Entry 6PQX (electron microscopy, 4.60 A resolution (low resolution: residue-level contacts below are approximate; hydrogen-bond / salt-bridge calls are withheld)); this record covers chains A and E of the 8 polymer chains in the assembly.

== Chain A (and E) ==
Molecule: DNA-mediated transposase
Source organism: Helicoverpa zea
Notes: chain E of this document is another copy of the same molecule, construct and numbering; everything in this record applies to it too
Reference sequence: B0F0C5 (B0F0C5_HELZE); residues 17-507 here = UniProt positions 17-507
Sequence (497 residues; numbered 17 to 513; the number before each row is that of its first residue):
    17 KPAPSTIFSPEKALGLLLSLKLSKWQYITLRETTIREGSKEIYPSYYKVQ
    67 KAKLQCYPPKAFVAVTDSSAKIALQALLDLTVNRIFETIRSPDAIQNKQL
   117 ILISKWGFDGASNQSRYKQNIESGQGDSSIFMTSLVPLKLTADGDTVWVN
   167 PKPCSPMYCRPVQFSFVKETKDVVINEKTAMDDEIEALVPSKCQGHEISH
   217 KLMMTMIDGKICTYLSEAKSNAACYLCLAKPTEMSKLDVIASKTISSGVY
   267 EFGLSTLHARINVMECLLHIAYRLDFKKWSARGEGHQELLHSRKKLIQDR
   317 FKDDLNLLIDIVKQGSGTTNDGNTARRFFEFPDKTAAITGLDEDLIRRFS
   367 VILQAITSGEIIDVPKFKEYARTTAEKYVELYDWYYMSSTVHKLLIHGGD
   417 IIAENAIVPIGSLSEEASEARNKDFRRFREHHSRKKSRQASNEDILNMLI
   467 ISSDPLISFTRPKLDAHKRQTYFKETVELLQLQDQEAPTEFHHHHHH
Not modelled in the structure: 17-20, 501-513
Construct notes: expression tag (508-513)
Ion coordination: Ca2+ site 1: Asp125, Gly126, Glu435 (shared with 2 residues of chain D); Ca2+ site 2: Asp224 (shared with 1 residue of chain B; 1 residue of chain D)
Reported in the primary citation:
  - conformationally variable residues: Glu435
  - catalytic residues: Asp125, Asp224, Glu435 (citing earlier work)

== Chain A / chain E interface ==
Contacting residue pairs - 37 pairs, chain A then chain E:
  Ile23(A) - Glu53(E)
  Phe24(A) - Thr50(E)
  Phe24(A) - Glu53(E)
  Leu36(A) - Leu38(E)
  Leu36(A) - Gln42(E)
  Leu38(A) - Leu36(E)
  Leu38(A) - Leu38(E)
  Trp41(A) - Leu480(E)
  Gln42(A) - Leu36(E)
  Thr45(A) - Pro478(E)
  Thr50(A) - Phe24(E)
  Thr50(A) - Tyr59(E)
  Glu53(A) - Ile23(E)
  Glu53(A) - Phe24(E)
  Lys134(A) - Asn322(E)
  Lys134(A) - Asn339(E)
  Lys134(A) - Thr340(E)
  Lys134(A) - Arg343(E)
  Gln135(A) - Asn322(E)
  Ile137(A) - Lys318(E)
  Ile137(A) - Asp319(E)
  Ile137(A) - Asn322(E)
  Ile137(A) - Leu324(E)
  Lys318(A) - Ile137(E)
  Asp319(A) - Ile137(E)
  Asn322(A) - Lys134(E)
  Asn322(A) - Gln135(E)
  Asn322(A) - Asn136(E)
  Asn322(A) - Ile137(E)
  Leu323(A) - Ile137(E)
  Leu324(A) - Ile137(E)
  Asn339(A) - Lys134(E)
  Thr340(A) - Lys134(E)
  Arg343(A) - Lys134(E)
  Pro478(A) - Thr45(E)
  Lys479(A) - Trp41(E)
  Leu480(A) - Trp41(E)
Interface residues without a listed pair, chain A (31 interface residues in all): Ser25, Lys28, Ser55, Ile58, Tyr59, Arg132, Asn136, Ile327
Interface residues without a listed pair, chain E (32 interface residues in all): Ser25, Lys28, Ser55, Ile58, Arg132, Leu323, Ile327, Arg454, Lys479

== Overview ==
The interface between chain A and chain E involves 31 residues on one side and 32 on the other. The Ca2+ site
1 is built by Asp125(A), Gly126(A) and Glu435(A). The paper reports catalytic residues Asp125(A), Asp224(A)
and Glu435(A); conformational variability at Glu435(A).
Chain A and chain E are both DNA-mediated transposase (Helicoverpa zea); the structure, Cryo-EM structure of
HzTransib/nicked TIR substrate DNA hairpin forming complex (HFC), was determined by electron microscopy
together with 6PQR, 6PQU, 6PQY and 6PR5 from the same study.
